PDB entry 4O9U | X-ray diffraction, 6.93 A resolution (low resolution: residue-level contacts below are approximate; hydrogen-bond / salt-bridge calls are withheld) | chains B and C of the 6 polymer chains in the assembly

== Chain B ==
Name: NAD(P) transhydrogenase subunit beta
From: Thermus thermophilus
Notes: EC 1.6.1.2
Reference sequence: Q72GS0 (Q72GS0_THET2); residue numbers follow UniProt; this construct covers 1-450
Amino-acid sequence (450 residues; row label = number of the first residue in the row):
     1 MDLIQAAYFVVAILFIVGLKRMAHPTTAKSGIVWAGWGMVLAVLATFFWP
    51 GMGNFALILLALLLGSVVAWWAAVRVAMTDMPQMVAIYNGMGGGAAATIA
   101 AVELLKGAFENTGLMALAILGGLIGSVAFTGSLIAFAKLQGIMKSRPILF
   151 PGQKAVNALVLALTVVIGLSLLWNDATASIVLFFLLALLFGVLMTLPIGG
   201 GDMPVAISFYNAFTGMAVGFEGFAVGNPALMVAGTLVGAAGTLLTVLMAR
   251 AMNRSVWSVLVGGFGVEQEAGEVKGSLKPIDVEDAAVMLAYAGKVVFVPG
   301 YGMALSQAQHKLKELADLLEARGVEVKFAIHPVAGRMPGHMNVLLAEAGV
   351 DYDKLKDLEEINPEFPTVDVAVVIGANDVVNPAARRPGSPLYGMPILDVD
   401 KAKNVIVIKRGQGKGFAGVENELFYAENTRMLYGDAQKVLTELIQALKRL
Not modelled in the structure: 264-273
Residues lining bound ligands: NADP (NAP; NADP nicotinamide-adenine-dinucleotide phosphate): G300, Y301, G302, L305, S306, V333, A334, G335, R336, M337, P338, G375, A376, N377, D378, V379, I408, K409, R410, G411, Q412, G413, K414, G415, F416, A417, G434, D435, A436
What the authors report for this chain:
  - catalytic residues: N89 (citing earlier work)

== Chain C ==
Name: NAD(P) transhydrogenase subunit alpha 2
From: Thermus thermophilus
Notes: EC 1.6.1.2
Reference sequence: Q72GR9 (Q72GR9_THET2); numbering as in UniProt (aligned over 1-100)
Amino-acid sequence (100 residues; row label = number of the first residue in the row):
     1 MEFGFWSALYIFVLTAFLGYELITRVPVILHTPLMSGSNFIHGVVVVGAM
    51 VVLGHAETGLEKLIGFLGVILGAANAAGGYAVTVRMLEMFERKPGQGGGR
Not modelled in the structure: 91-100

== How chain B and chain C interact ==
Pairs across the interface - 13 pairs, chain B then chain C:
  D2(B) - W6(C)
  Q5(B) - W6(C)
  A6(B) - W6(C)
  Y8(B) - Y10(C)
  F9(B) - W6(C)
  F9(B) - L9(C)
  F9(B) - Y10(C)
  F9(B) - V13(C)
  A12(B) - Y10(C)
  K20(B) - E21(C)
  P228(B) - Y10(C)
  V232(B) - Y10(C)
  R449(B) - R25(C)
Other interface residues (no listed pair), chain B (11 interface residues in all): I13
Other interface residues (no listed pair), chain C (7 interface residues in all): Y20

== In short ==
11 residues of chain B face 7 of chain C across their interface. Chain B binds NADP. From the paper: the
catalytic residue N89(B).
Chain B is NAD(P) transhydrogenase subunit beta and chain C is NAD(P) transhydrogenase subunit alpha 2, both
from Thermus thermophilus; the structure, Mechanism of transhydrogenase coupling proton translocation and
hydride transfer, was determined by X-ray diffraction (same publication as 4O9P and 4O9T).
